8T6N - chains G and H of the 8 polymer chains in the assembly; structure by X-ray diffraction, 3.63 A resolution.

# Chain G (and H)
Protein: T33-27.1 : A
From: synthetic construct
Notes: chain H of this document is another copy of the same molecule, construct and numbering; everything in this record applies to it too
Chain sequence (160 residues; row label = number of the first residue in the row):
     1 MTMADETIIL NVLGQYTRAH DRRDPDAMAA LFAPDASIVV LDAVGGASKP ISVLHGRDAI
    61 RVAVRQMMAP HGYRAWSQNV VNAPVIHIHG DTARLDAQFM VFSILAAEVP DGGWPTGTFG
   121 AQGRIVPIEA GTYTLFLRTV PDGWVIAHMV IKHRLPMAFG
Not modelled in the structure: 1-2, 160

# Chain G / chain H interface
Residue-residue contacts (58):
  Met3(G) - Glu6(H)
  Met3(G) - Ile86(H)
  Met3(G) - Ile88(H)
  Ala4(G) - Glu6(H)
  Thr7(G) - Glu6(H)
  Leu10(G) - Pro84(H)
  Asn11(G) - Val85(H)
  Asn11(G) - Ile86(H)  hydrogen bond (side chain-backbone)
  Asn11(G) - His87(H)
  Thr17(G) - Ala83(H)
  Thr17(G) - Gln98(H)  hydrogen bond
  Arg18(G) - Ala83(H)
  Arg18(G) - Val85(H)
  Arg18(G) - Asp96(H)  salt bridge
  Arg18(G) - Ala97(H)
  Arg18(G) - Gln98(H)
  Asp21(G) - Gln98(H)
  Arg74(G) - Val44(H)
  Arg74(G) - Pro156(H)
  Trp76(G) - Arg154(H)
  Gln78(G) - Asn82(H)  hydrogen bond
  Gln78(G) - Gln98(H)
  Gln78(G) - Phe99(H)  hydrogen bond (side chain-backbone)
  Gln78(G) - Met100(H)
  Gln78(G) - Ala130(H)
  Gln78(G) - Gly131(H)  hydrogen bond (side chain-backbone)
  Asn79(G) - Gln98(H)
  Val80(G) - Asn82(H)
  Val81(G) - Asn82(H)
  Phe102(G) - Met100(H)  hydrophobic
  Phe102(G) - Phe102(H)  hydrophobic
  Ile104(G) - Ala130(H)  hydrophobic
  Ile104(G) - Arg154(H)
  Ile104(G) - Leu155(H)  hydrophobic
  Ala106(G) - Val44(H)  hydrophobic
  Ala106(G) - Arg154(H)
  Ala106(G) - Pro156(H)
  Ala107(G) - Pro156(H)
  Trp114(G) - Pro156(H)  hydrophobic
  Trp114(G) - Ala158(H)
  Thr118(G) - Ala158(H)
  Thr118(G) - Phe159(H)
  Phe119(G) - Phe159(H)  hydrophobic
  Gly120(G) - Pro156(H)
  Gly120(G) - Met157(H)
  Gly120(G) - Ala158(H)  hydrogen bond (backbone-backbone)
  Gly120(G) - Phe159(H)
  Ala121(G) - Ile128(H)
  Ala121(G) - Leu155(H)  hydrophobic
  Ala121(G) - Pro156(H)
  Ala121(G) - Met157(H)
  Gln122(G) - Pro156(H)  hydrogen bond (backbone-backbone)
  Gly123(G) - Leu155(H)
  Ile125(G) - Met100(H)  hydrophobic
  Ile125(G) - Pro127(H)
  Ile125(G) - Ile128(H)
  Ile125(G) - Glu129(H)
  Ile125(G) - Ala130(H)  hydrophobic
Other interface residues (no listed pair), chain G (30 interface residues in all): Tyr73, Ala75, Leu105, Arg124
Other interface residues (no listed pair), chain H (28 interface residues in all): Gly45, His89

# In short
30 residues of chain G and 28 residues of chain H are in contact, with 7 hydrogen bonds and 1 salt bridge.
Among the polar pairs are Arg18(G)-Asp96(H), Asn11(G)-Ile86(H) and Thr17(G)-Gln98(H).
Chain G and chain H are both T33-27.1 : A (synthetic construct); the structure, Crystal structure of T33-27.1:
Deep-learning sequence design of co-assembling tetrahedron protein nanoparticles, was determined by X-ray
diffraction, deposited together with 8T6C and 8T6E.
